PDB entry 9F7N | electron microscopy, 3.00 A resolution | chains A and F of the 7 polymer chains in the assembly

== Chain A (and F) ==
Protein: Large T antigen
From: Betapolyomavirus macacae
Notes: EC 3.6.4.-; chain F of this document is another copy of the same molecule, construct and numbering; everything in this record applies to it too
UniProtKB: P03070 (LT_SV40); residues 266-627 here = UniProt positions 266-627
Sequence (362 residues; numbered 266 to 627; the number before each row is that of its first residue):
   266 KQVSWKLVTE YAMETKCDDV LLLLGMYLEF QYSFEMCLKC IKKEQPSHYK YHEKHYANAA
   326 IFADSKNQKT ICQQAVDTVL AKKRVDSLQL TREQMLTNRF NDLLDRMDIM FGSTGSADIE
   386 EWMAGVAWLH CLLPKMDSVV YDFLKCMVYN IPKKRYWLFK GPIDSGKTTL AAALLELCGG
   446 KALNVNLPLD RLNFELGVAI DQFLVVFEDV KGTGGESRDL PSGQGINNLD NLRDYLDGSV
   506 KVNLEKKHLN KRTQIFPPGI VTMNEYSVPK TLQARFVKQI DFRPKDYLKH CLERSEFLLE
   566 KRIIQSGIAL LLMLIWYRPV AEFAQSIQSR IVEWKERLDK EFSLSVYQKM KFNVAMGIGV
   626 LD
Swiss-Prot annotation at these positions:
  - binding site (Zn(2+)): Cys-302, Cys-305, His-313, His-317
  - binding site (ATP): Gly-426 to Thr-433
Ligand contacts: ATP (adenosine-5'-triphosphate): Pro-427, Ile-428, Asp-429, Ser-430, Gly-431, Lys-432, Thr-433, Thr-434, Arg-548, Pro-549, Lys-550, Leu-553, Leu-557
Reported in the primary citation:
  - binding site for Chains: S: Lys-512, His-513

== Chain A / chain F interface ==
Residue-residue contacts (21; chain A residue first):
  Trp-270(A) / Lys-331(F)
  Lys-271(A) / Asp-329(F)  salt bridge
  Gln-339(A) / Ser-330(F)  hydrogen bond (side chain-backbone)
  Gln-339(A) / Lys-331(F)
  Gln-339(A) / Asn-332(F)
  Gln-339(A) / Gln-333(F)  hydrogen bond
  Asp-342(A) / Leu-286(F)
  Asp-342(A) / Lys-334(F)  salt bridge
  Ala-346(A) / Leu-286(F)
  Ala-346(A) / Gly-290(F)
  Arg-349(A) / Asp-284(F)  salt bridge
  Val-350(A) / Leu-287(F)  hydrophobic
  Val-350(A) / Gly-290(F)
  Val-350(A) / Met-291(F)
  Val-350(A) / Glu-294(F)
  Gln-354(A) / Met-291(F)  hydrogen bond
  Gln-354(A) / Lys-304(F)  hydrogen bond
  Pro-417(A) / Glu-565(F)
  Ser-504(A) / Arg-567(F)  hydrogen bond
  Asn-515(A) / Asp-284(F)  hydrogen bond
  Asn-515(A) / Leu-286(F)
Also at the interface, not in a pair above, chain A (15 interface residues in all): Gln-267, Thr-343, Leu-345, Gln-359
Also at the interface, not in a pair above, chain F (20 interface residues in all): Leu-289, Leu-293, Gln-296, Glu-309, Gln-310

== Summary ==
15 residues of chain A and 20 residues of chain F are in contact, with 6 hydrogen bonds and 3 salt bridges.
Polar contacts include Lys-271(A)/Asp-329(F), Asp-342(A)/Lys-334(F) and Arg-349(A)/Asp-284(F). Bound to chain
A: ATP. The paper reports a binding site for Chains: S at Lys-512(A) and His-513(A).
Both chains are Large T antigen (Betapolyomavirus macacae). Entry 9F7N (Active SV40 LTAg complex with DNA (3D
variability component_000, frame_000)) was determined by electron microscopy, deposited together with 9EVH,
9EVP, 9F3T, 9F3U, 9F5I, 9F73 and 14 further entries.
